PDB entry 6BAJ | electron microscopy, 3.20 A resolution | chains B and A of the 3 polymer chains in the assembly

# Chain B (and A)
Name: Multidrug efflux pump subunit AcrB
Organism: Escherichia coli (strain K12)
Notes: chain A of this document is another copy of the same molecule, construct and numbering; everything in this record applies to it too
UniProtKB: P31224 (ACRB_ECOLI); residues 1-1049 here = UniProt positions 1-1049
Chain sequence (1057 residues; numbered 1 to 1057; the number before each row is that of its first residue):
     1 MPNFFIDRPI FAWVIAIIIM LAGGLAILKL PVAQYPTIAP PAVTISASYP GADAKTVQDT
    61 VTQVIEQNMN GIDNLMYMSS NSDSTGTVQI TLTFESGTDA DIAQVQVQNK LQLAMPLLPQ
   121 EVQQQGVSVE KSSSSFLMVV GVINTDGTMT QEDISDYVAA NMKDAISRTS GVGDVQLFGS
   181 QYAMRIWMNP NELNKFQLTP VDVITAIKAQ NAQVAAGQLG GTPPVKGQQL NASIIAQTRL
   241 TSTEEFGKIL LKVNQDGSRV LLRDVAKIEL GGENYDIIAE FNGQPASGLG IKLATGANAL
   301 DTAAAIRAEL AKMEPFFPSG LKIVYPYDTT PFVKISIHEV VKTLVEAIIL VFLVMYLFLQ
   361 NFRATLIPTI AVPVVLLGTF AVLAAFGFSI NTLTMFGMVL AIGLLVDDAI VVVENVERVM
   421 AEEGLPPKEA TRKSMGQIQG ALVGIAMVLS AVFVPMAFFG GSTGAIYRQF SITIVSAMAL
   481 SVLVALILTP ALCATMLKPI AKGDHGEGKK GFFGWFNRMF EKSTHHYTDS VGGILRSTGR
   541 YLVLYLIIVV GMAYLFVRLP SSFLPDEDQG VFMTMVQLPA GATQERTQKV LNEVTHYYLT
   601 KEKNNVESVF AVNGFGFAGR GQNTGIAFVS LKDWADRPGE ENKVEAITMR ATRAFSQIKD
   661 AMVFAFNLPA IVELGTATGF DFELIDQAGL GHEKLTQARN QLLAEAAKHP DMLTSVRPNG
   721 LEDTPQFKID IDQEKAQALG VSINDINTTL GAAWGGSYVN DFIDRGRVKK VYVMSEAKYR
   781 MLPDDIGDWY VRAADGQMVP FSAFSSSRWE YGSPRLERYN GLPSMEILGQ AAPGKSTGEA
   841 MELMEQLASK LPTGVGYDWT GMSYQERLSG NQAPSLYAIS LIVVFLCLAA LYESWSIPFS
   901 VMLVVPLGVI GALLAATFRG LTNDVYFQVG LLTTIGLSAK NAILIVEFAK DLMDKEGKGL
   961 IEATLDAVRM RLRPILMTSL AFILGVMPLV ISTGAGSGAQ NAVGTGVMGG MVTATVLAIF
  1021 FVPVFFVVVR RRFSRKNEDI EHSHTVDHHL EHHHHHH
Not modelled in the structure: 503-511, 1034-1057 (chain A: 500-538, 1035-1057)
Construct notes: expression tag (1050-1057)
Residues lining bound ligands:
  - phosphatidylethanolamine (PTY), molecule 1: Met1, Phe4, Phe5, Phe11
  - phosphatidylethanolamine (PTY), molecule 2: Met1, Asn3, Gln439, Val443, Leu483, Leu486
  - phosphatidylethanolamine (PTY), molecule 3: Phe4, Arg8, Phe11, Val14, Ile15, Ile18
  - phosphatidylethanolamine (PTY), molecule 4: Ile18, Leu21, Ala22, Leu25, Lys29
  - phosphatidylethanolamine (PTY), molecule 5: Ile19, Ala22, Ala381, Val382, Phe386, Phe388, Val443, Ala446, Met447, Ser450, Val454, Ala457, Phe458, Arg468, Ile472, Val475, Ser476, Ala479, Leu480, Val482, Leu483
  - phosphatidylethanolamine (PTY), molecule 6: Ala22, Leu25, Ala26, Lys29, Ala381, Val382, Ala384, Ala385, Phe386
  - phosphatidylethanolamine (PTY), molecule 7: Leu300, Lys334, Ile337, His338, Val341, Lys342
  - phosphatidylethanolamine (PTY), molecule 8: Gly440, Val443, Gly444, Met447, Cys887, Ala890, Leu891
  - phosphatidylethanolamine (PTY), molecule 9: Met447, Ser450, Ala451, Val454, Pro455, Phe458, Ile879, Val883, Cys887
  - phosphatidylethanolamine (PTY), molecule 10: Ser875, Ile879, Leu886, Trp895

# Chain B / chain A interface
Contacting residue pairs (109):
  Tyr49(B) - Ala215(A)  hydrophobic
  Gly51(B) - Ala215(A)
  Gly51(B) - Ala216(A)  hydrogen bond (backbone-backbone)
  Gly51(B) - Gly217(A)  hydrogen bond (backbone-backbone)
  Ala52(B) - Ala215(A)  hydrophobic
  Asp53(B) - Ile235(A)
  Thr56(B) - Gln213(A)  hydrogen bond
  Asp59(B) - Gln213(A)
  Asp59(B) - Ile763(A)
  Asp59(B) - Val768(A)
  Thr60(B) - Gln213(A)
  Gln63(B) - Gly766(A)  hydrogen bond (side chain-backbone)
  Gln63(B) - Arg767(A)
  Gln63(B) - Val768(A)  hydrogen bond (side chain-backbone)
  Glu66(B) - Arg168(A)
  Gln67(B) - Arg767(A)
  Gln67(B) - Val768(A)  hydrogen bond (side chain-backbone)
  Met69(B) - Arg168(A)
  Asn70(B) - Ser167(A)  hydrogen bond
  Gly71(B) - Ser167(A)  hydrogen bond (backbone-backbone)
  Asp73(B) - Lys131(A)  salt bridge
  Asn74(B) - Ser170(A)
  Met78(B) - Arg168(A)
  Ser84(B) - Gln218(A)  hydrogen bond (backbone-side chain)
  Ile102(B) - Asp101(A)
  Ile102(B) - Ile102(A)  hydrophobic
  Val105(B) - Val105(A)  hydrophobic
  Gln106(B) - Asp101(A)
  Gln106(B) - Lys131(A)
  Asn109(B) - Gln108(A)
  Lys110(B) - Val129(A)  hydrogen bond (side chain-backbone)
  Gln112(B) - Gln112(A)  hydrogen bond
  Leu113(B) - Gln108(A)
  Leu113(B) - Val127(A)  hydrophobic
  Leu117(B) - Gln124(A)
  Trp187(B) - Pro223(A)  hydrophobic
  Tyr275(B) - Thr222(A)
  Tyr275(B) - Pro223(A)
  Asp276(B) - Thr222(A)  hydrogen bond
  Thr583(B) - Gln228(A)  hydrogen bond (side chain-backbone)
  Thr583(B) - Gln229(A)
  Thr583(B) - Leu230(A)
  Gln584(B) - Thr222(A)
  Gln584(B) - Pro224(A)
  Glu585(B) - Lys226(A)
  Glu585(B) - Gly227(A)  hydrogen bond (side chain-backbone)
  Glu585(B) - Gln228(A)
  Arg586(B) - Gln229(A)
  Gln622(B) - Gly220(A)
  Gln622(B) - Thr222(A)
  Gln622(B) - Asn231(A)
  Gln687(B) - Phe316(A)
  Gly689(B) - Arg765(A)
  Pro725(B) - Ala232(A)
  Gln726(B) - Ser233(A)
  Gln726(B) - Ile235(A)
  Phe727(B) - Ser233(A)  hydrogen bond (backbone-backbone)
  Phe727(B) - Ile234(A)
  Phe727(B) - Ile235(A)  hydrogen bond (backbone-backbone)
  Lys728(B) - Ile235(A)
  Lys728(B) - Ala236(A)
  Ile729(B) - Ile234(A)  hydrophobic
  Ile729(B) - Ile235(A)  hydrogen bond (backbone-backbone)
  Ile729(B) - Ala236(A)
  Gln733(B) - Gln210(A)  hydrogen bond
  Glu734(B) - Arg259(A)  salt bridge
  Gln737(B) - Leu250(A)
  Gln737(B) - Leu251(A)  hydrogen bond (side chain-backbone)
  Ile743(B) - Gln210(A)
  Asn747(B) - Val214(A)
  Asn747(B) - Gln237(A)
  Leu750(B) - Ala216(A)  hydrophobic
  Gly751(B) - Ala215(A)
  Gly751(B) - Ala216(A)
  Trp754(B) - Ala216(A)
  Trp754(B) - Gly217(A)
  Trp754(B) - Gln218(A)
  Trp754(B) - Leu219(A)  hydrophobic
  Trp754(B) - Ile234(A)  hydrophobic
  Ala777(B) - Pro223(A)
  Ala777(B) - Val225(A)
  Lys778(B) - Val225(A)
  Arg780(B) - Leu219(A)
  Arg780(B) - Gly221(A)
  Arg780(B) - Thr222(A)
  Arg780(B) - Pro223(A)  hydrogen bond (side chain-backbone)
  Met781(B) - Leu219(A)
  Met781(B) - Gly221(A)
  Met781(B) - Pro223(A)
  Met781(B) - Pro224(A)  hydrophobic
  Met781(B) - Gln228(A)  hydrogen bond (backbone-side chain)
  Pro783(B) - Leu219(A)  hydrophobic
  Trp809(B) - Leu230(A)  hydrophobic
  Trp809(B) - Ala232(A)  hydrophobic
  Asn820(B) - Arg168(A)  hydrogen bond (backbone-side chain)
  Gly854(B) - Phe316(A)
  Gly856(B) - Phe316(A)
  Ile879(B) - Leu25(A)  hydrophobic
  Ile882(B) - Leu21(A)  hydrophobic
  Leu886(B) - Val14(A)
  Leu886(B) - Ile17(A)  hydrophobic
  Leu886(B) - Ile18(A)  hydrophobic
  Ala889(B) - Ile10(A)
  Ala890(B) - Phe11(A)  hydrophobic
  Ala890(B) - Val14(A)  hydrophobic
  Glu893(B) - Arg8(A)
  Glu893(B) - Pro9(A)
  Glu893(B) - Ile10(A)  hydrogen bond (side chain-backbone)
  Trp895(B) - Ile10(A)
Other interface residues (no listed pair), chain B (79 interface residues in all): Pro50, Lys55, Val64, Leu75, Thr85, Pro116, Gly581, Ala582, Asp730, Gly755, Met774, Leu782, Gly821, Val855, Val883
Other interface residues (no listed pair), chain A (69 interface residues in all): Asp7, Gln104, Met115, Gln123, Asp164, Val172, Ala209, Thr238, Arg239, Lys252, Lys312, Tyr758, Asp761

# Overview
The interface between chain B and chain A involves 79 residues on one side and 69 on the other, with 23
hydrogen bonds and 2 salt bridges. Polar pairs include Asp73(B)-Lys131(A), Glu734(B)-Arg259(A) and
Thr56(B)-Gln213(A). Chain B binds 10 copies of phosphatidylethanolamine.
Chain B and chain A are both Multidrug efflux pump subunit AcrB (Escherichia coli (strain K12)); the
structure, Cryo-EM structure of lipid bilayer in the native cell membrane nanoparticles of AcrB, was
determined by electron microscopy, deposited together with 6CSX.
